PDB entry 3C4H | X-ray diffraction, 2.10 A resolution | chain A

[Chain A]
Name: Poly(ADP-ribose) polymerase 3
From: Homo sapiens
Notes: EC 2.4.2.30; fragment: Catalytic fragment: Residues 178-532
UniProt: Q9Y6F1 (PARP3_HUMAN); residue numbers follow UniProt; this construct covers 178-532
Amino-acid sequence (357 residues; row label = number of the first residue in the row):
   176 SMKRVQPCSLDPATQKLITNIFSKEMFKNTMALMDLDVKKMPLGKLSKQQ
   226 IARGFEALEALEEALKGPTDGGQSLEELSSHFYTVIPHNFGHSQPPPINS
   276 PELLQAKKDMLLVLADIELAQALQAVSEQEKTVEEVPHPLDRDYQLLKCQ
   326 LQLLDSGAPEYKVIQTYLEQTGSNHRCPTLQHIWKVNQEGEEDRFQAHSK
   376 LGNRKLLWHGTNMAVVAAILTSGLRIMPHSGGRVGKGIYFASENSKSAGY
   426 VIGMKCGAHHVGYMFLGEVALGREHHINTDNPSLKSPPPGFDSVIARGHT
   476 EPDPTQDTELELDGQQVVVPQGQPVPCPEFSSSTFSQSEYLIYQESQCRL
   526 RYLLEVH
Sequence notes: expression tag (176-177)
Residues lining bound ligands: DRL (2-methyl-3,5,7,8-tetrahydro-4H-thiopyrano[4,3-d]pyrimidin-4-one): Trp383, His384, Gly385, Tyr414, Phe415, Ala416, Lys421, Ser422, Tyr425, Glu514

[Overview]
Chain A binds compound DRL.
Chain A is Poly(ADP-ribose) polymerase 3 (Homo sapiens); the structure, Human poly(ADP-ribose) polymerase 3,
catalytic fragment in complex with an inhibitor DR2313, was determined by X-ray diffraction (same publication
as 3FHB, 3CE0 and 3C49).
